Entry 8EYQ (electron microscopy, 3.30 A resolution); this record covers chains E and A of the 18 polymer chains in the assembly.

== Chain E ==
Protein: 30S ribosomal protein S5
Source organism: Escherichia coli
UniProtKB: P0A7W1 (RS5_ECOLI); numbering as in UniProt (aligned over 1-167)
Amino-acid sequence (167 residues; numbered 1 to 167; the number before each row is that of its first residue):
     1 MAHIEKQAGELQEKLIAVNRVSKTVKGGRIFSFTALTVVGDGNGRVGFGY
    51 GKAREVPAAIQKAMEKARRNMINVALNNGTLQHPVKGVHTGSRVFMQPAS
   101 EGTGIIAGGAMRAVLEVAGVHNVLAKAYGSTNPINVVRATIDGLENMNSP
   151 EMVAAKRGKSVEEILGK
Not modelled in the structure: 1-9, 167
Swiss-Prot annotation at these positions:
  - modified residue: Ala-2 (N-acetylalanine)
  - natural variant: Arg-20 (R20L: In strain: SPCR9), Val-21 (V21E: In strain: SPCR7), Ser-22 (S22P: In strain: SPCR13 and SPCR15), Gly-104 (G104R: In strain: N-660), Arg-112 (R112G: In strain: NEA-314; R112L: In strain: N-421 and D-1023; R112S: In strain: NEA-319), Glu-151 (E151S: In strain: B), Glu-162 to Lys-167 (sequence variant, change not given here; In strain: 0-1)
  - mutagenesis: Arg-20 to Arg-29 (No effect on mRNA unwinding ability of the ribosome)

== Chain A ==
Molecule: 16S_rRNA
Source organism: Escherichia coli
Sequence (1540 nucleotides; numbered 1 to 1540; the number before each row is that of its first residue):
     1 AAAUUGAAGAGUUUGAUCAUGGCUCAGAUUGAACGCUGGCGGCAGGCCUA
    51 ACACAUGCAAGUCGAACGGUAACAGGAAGAAGCUUGCUUCUUUGCUGACG
   101 AGUGGCGGACGGGUGAGUAAUGUCUGGGAAACUGCCUGAUGGAGGGGGAU
   151 AACUACUGGAAACGGUAGCUAAUACCGCAUAACGUCGCAAGACCAAAGAG
   201 GGGGACCUUCGGGCCUCUUGCCAUCGGAUGUGCCCAGAUGGGAUUAGCUA
   251 GUAGGUGGGGUAACGGCUCACCUAGGCGACGAUCCCUAGCUGGUCUGAGA
   301 GGAUGACCAGCCACACUGGAACUGAGACACGGUCCAGACUCCUACGGGAG
   351 GCAGCAGUGGGGAAUAUUGCACAAUGGGCGCAAGCCUGAUGCAGCCAUGC
   401 CGCGUGUAUGAAGAAGGCCUUCGGGUUGUAAAGUACUUUCAGCGGGGAGG
   451 AAGGGAGUAAAGUUAAUACCUUUGCUCAUUGACGUUACCCGCAGAAGAAG
   501 CACCGGCUAACUCCGUGCCAGCAGCCGCGGUAAUACGGAGGGUGCAAGCG
   551 UUAAUCGGAAUUACUGGGCGUAAAGCGCACGCAGGCGGUUUGUUAAGUCA
   601 GAUGUGAAAUCCCCGGGCUCAACCUGGGAACUGCAUCUGAUACUGGCAAG
   651 CUUGAGUCUCGUAGAGGGGGGUAGAAUUCCAGGUGUAGCGGUGAAAUGCG
   701 UAGAGAUCUGGAGGAAUACCGGUGGCGAAGGCGGCCCCCUGGACGAAGAC
   751 UGACGCUCAGGUGCGAAAGCGUGGGGAGCAAACAGGAUUAGAUACCCUGG
   801 UAGUCCACGCCGUAAACGAUGUCGACUUGGAGGUUGUGCCCUUGAGGCGU
   851 GGCUUCCGGAGCUAACGCGUUAAGUCGACCGCCUGGGGAGUACGGCCGCA
   901 AGGUUAAAACUCAAAUGAAUUGACGGGGGCCCGCACAAGCGGUGGAGCAU
   951 GUGGUUUAAUUCGAUGCAACGCGAAGAACCUUACCUGGUCUUGACAUCCA
  1001 CGGAAGUUUUCAGAGAUGAGAAUGUGCCUUCGGGAACCGUGAGACAGGUG
  1051 CUGCAUGGCUGUCGUCAGCUCGUGUUGUGAAAUGUUGGGUUAAGUCCCGC
  1101 AACGAGCGCAACCCUUAUCCUUUGUUGCCAGCGGUCCGGCCGGGAACUCA
  1151 AAGGAGACUGCCAGUGAUAAACUGGAGGAAGGUGGGGAUGACGUCAAGUC
  1201 AUCAUGGCCCUUACGACCAGGGCUACACACGUGCUACAAUGGCGCAUACA
  1251 AAGAGAAGCGACCUCGCGAGAGCAAGCGGACCUCAUAAAGUGCGUCGUAG
  1301 UCCGGAUUGGAGUCUGCAACUCGACUCCAUGAAGUCGGAAUCGCUAGUAA
  1351 UCGUGGAUCAGAAUGCCACGGUGAAUACGUUCCCGGGCCUUGUACACACC
  1401 GCCCGUCACACCAUGGGAGUGGGUUGCAAAAGAAGUAGGUAGCUUAACCU
  1451 UCGGGAGGGCGCUUACCACUUUGUGAUUCAUGACUGGGGUGAAGUCGUAA
  1501 CAAGGUAACCGUAGGGGAACCUGCGGUUGGAUCACCUCCU
Not modelled in the structure: 1401-1407, 1494-1501
Modified positions: 2MG (2N-methylguanosine-5'-monophosphate) at position 1207
From the paper describing this entry:
  - conformationally variable residues (order/disorder transition): C1397 to C1400, A1502 to G1505

== Interface between chain E and chain A ==
Residue-residue contacts (59):
  Asn-19(E) / U17(A)  hydrogen bond to the phosphate
  Arg-20(E) / U1537(A)  hydrogen bond to the sugar
  Val-21(E) / A16(A)  sugar contact
  Val-21(E) / A1080(A)  phosphate contact
  Val-21(E) / A1081(A)  phosphate contact
  Ser-22(E) / G15(A)  hydrogen bond to the sugar
  Ser-22(E) / A16(A)  sugar contact
  Ser-22(E) / A1081(A)  phosphate contact
  Lys-23(E) / A1081(A)  hydrogen bond to the phosphate
  Lys-23(E) / A1082(A)  salt bridge to the phosphate
  Thr-24(E) / G15(A)  base contact
  Thr-24(E) / U921(A)  hydrogen bond to the sugar
  Thr-24(E) / G922(A)  sugar contact
  Val-25(E) / G922(A)  sugar contact
  Lys-26(E) / G922(A)  hydrogen bond to the phosphate
  Lys-26(E) / A923(A)  salt bridge to the phosphate
  Arg-29(E) / G15(A)  hydrogen bond to the sugar
  Arg-29(E) / A1534(A)  hydrogen bond to the phosphate
  Arg-29(E) / C1535(A)  hydrogen bond to the phosphate
  Phe-33(E) / C1538(A)  base contact
  Tyr-50(E) / G1079(A)  hydrogen bond to the phosphate
  Tyr-50(E) / A1080(A)  hydrogen bond to the phosphate
  Lys-52(E) / A1080(A)  salt bridge to the phosphate
  Lys-52(E) / A1081(A)  salt bridge to the phosphate
  Arg-54(E) / C1071(A)  salt bridge to the phosphate
  Val-56(E) / C1539(A)  phosphate contact
  Pro-57(E) / U1540(A)  phosphate contact
  Lys-62(E) / G1072(A)  salt bridge to the phosphate
  Lys-62(E) / U1073(A)  phosphate contact
  Arg-69(E) / G1074(A)  salt bridge to the phosphate
  Thr-90(E) / A864(A)  phosphate contact
  Phe-95(E) / A7(A)  base contact
  Ala-99(E) / G6(A)  base contact
  Ser-100(E) / U5(A)  base contact
  Ser-100(E) / G6(A)  hydrogen bond to the base
  Thr-103(E) / G6(A)  hydrogen bond to the base
  Ile-106(E) / A7(A)  sugar contact
  Ile-106(E) / A8(A)  phosphate contact
  Ala-107(E) / A8(A)  base contact
  Gly-108(E) / A8(A)  phosphate contact
  Gly-108(E) / G9(A)  phosphate contact
  Arg-112(E) / A8(A)  hydrogen bond to the base
  Leu-124(E) / G6(A)  base contact
  Ala-125(E) / A7(A)  hydrogen bond to the sugar
  Ala-125(E) / A8(A)  sugar contact
  Lys-126(E) / G9(A)  salt bridge to the phosphate
  Lys-126(E) / A559(A)  salt bridge to the phosphate
  Ala-127(E) / G9(A)  phosphate contact
  Tyr-128(E) / A7(A)  base contact
  Tyr-128(E) / A560(A)  stacking on the base
  Ser-130(E) / A19(A)  hydrogen bond to the phosphate
  Ser-130(E) / U20(A)  phosphate contact
  Thr-131(E) / A10(A)  hydrogen bond to the phosphate
  Asn-132(E) / C18(A)  hydrogen bond to the phosphate
  Ile-134(E) / U1078(A)  sugar contact
  Asn-135(E) / C18(A)  phosphate contact
  Asn-135(E) / A19(A)  phosphate contact
  Asn-135(E) / U1078(A)  hydrogen bond to the base
  Arg-138(E) / U1078(A)  sugar contact
Interface residues without a listed pair, chain E (45 interface residues in all): Leu-15, Val-18, Ile-60, Lys-66, His-89, Gln-97, Gly-109, Met-111
Interface residues without a listed pair, chain A (34 interface residues in all): G558

== Summary ==
45 residues of chain E and 34 residues of chain A are in contact, with 19 hydrogen bonds, 9 salt bridges and 1
aromatic stacking contact. Polar contacts include Ser-100(E)/G6(A), Thr-103(E)/G6(A) and Arg-112(E)/A8(A).
Curated annotation (UniProt) lists 10 mutagenesis sites on chain E. The paper reports conformational
variability at C1397(A) and A1502(A).
Chain E is 30S ribosomal protein S5 and chain A is 16S_rRNA, both from Escherichia coli; the structure,
30S_delta_ksgA_h44_inactive_conformation, was determined by electron microscopy together with 8EYT from the
same study.
